8S3C - chains A and C of the 3 polymer chains in the assembly; structure by X-ray diffraction, 2.20 A resolution.

# Chain A (and C)
Name: Glutamate dehydrogenase
Organism: Medicago truncatula
Notes: chain C of this document is another copy of the same molecule, construct and numbering; everything in this record applies to it too
UniProt: G7JYL4 (G7JYL4_MEDTR); residue numbers follow UniProt; this construct covers 1-411
Sequence (414 residues; numbered -2 to 411; the number before each row is that of its first residue; numbers below 1 keep their minus sign (Ser-2 is residue -2)):
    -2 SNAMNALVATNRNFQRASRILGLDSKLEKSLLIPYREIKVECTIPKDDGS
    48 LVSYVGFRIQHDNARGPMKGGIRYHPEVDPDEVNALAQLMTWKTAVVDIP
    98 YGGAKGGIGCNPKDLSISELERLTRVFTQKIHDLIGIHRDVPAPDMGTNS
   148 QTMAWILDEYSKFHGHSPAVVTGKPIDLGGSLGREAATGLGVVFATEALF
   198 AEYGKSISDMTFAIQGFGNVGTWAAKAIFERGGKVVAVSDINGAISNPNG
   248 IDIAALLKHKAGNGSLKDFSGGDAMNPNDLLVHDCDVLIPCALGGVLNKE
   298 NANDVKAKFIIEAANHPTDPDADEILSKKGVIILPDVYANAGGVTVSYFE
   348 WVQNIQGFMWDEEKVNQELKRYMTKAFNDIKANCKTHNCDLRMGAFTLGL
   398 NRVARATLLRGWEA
Unresolved in the structure: -2 to 1
Differences from the reference sequence: expression tag (-2 to 0)
Ion coordination: Ca2+ site 1: Ser27, Ile30 (shared with 1 residue of chain B); Ca2+ site 2: Glu38 (shared with 2 residues of chain B); Na+: Asp44 (shared with Asp44(C) of chain C)

# Chain A / chain C interface
Residue-residue contacts (39; chain A residue first):
  Ser115(A) - Glu410(C)
  Glu118(A) - Arg407(C)
  Glu118(A) - Gly408(C)
  Glu118(A) - Trp409(C)  hydrogen bond (side chain-backbone)
  Glu118(A) - Glu410(C)  hydrogen bond (side chain-backbone)
  Arg119(A) - Glu410(C)  salt bridge
  Arg122(A) - Arg407(C)  hydrogen bond (side chain-backbone)
  Arg122(A) - Gly408(C)
  Arg122(A) - Glu410(C)  hydrogen bond (side chain-backbone)
  Arg122(A) - Ala411(C)
  Gln126(A) - Ala411(C)
  Gln148(A) - Leu406(C)  hydrogen bond (side chain-backbone)
  Ala151(A) - Leu406(C)
  Trp152(A) - Leu406(C)
  Trp152(A) - Arg407(C)
  Asp155(A) - Arg407(C)  salt bridge
  Glu156(A) - Ala411(C)
  Lys159(A) - Ala411(C)  hydrogen bond (side chain-backbone)
  His163(A) - Gly63(C)
  His163(A) - His135(C)
  His163(A) - Arg407(C)
  Pro172(A) - Leu406(C)  hydrophobic
  Asp174(A) - Arg402(C)  salt bridge
  Asp174(A) - Leu406(C)
  Leu175(A) - Ala61(C)
  Leu175(A) - Arg407(C)
  Ile352(A) - Ile352(C)
  Gln353(A) - Val349(C)
  Gln353(A) - Gln353(C)  hydrogen bond (backbone-side chain)
  Gly354(A) - Tyr345(C)  hydrogen bond (backbone-side chain)
  Gly354(A) - Trp348(C)
  Gly354(A) - Val349(C)
  Phe355(A) - Tyr345(C)
  Phe355(A) - Phe346(C)  hydrophobic
  Phe355(A) - Val349(C)  hydrophobic
  Phe355(A) - Gln353(C)
  Phe355(A) - Glu365(C)
  Phe355(A) - Arg368(C)
  Phe355(A) - Tyr369(C)
Also at the interface, not in a pair above, chain A (21 interface residues in all): Leu154, Met356
Also at the interface, not in a pair above, chain C (22 interface residues in all): Pro64, Trp357, Ala403

# Summary
21 residues of chain A face 22 of chain C across their interface; the contacts include 8 hydrogen bonds and 3
salt bridges. Polar contacts include Arg119(A)-Glu410(C), Asp155(A)-Arg407(C) and Asp174(A)-Arg402(C).
Ser27(A) and Ile30(A) coordinate Ca2+ site 1.
Both chains are Glutamate dehydrogenase (Medicago truncatula). Entry 8S3C (Crystal structure of Medicago
truncatula glutamate dehydrogenase 2 (unliganded)) was determined by X-ray diffraction (same publication as
8S38, 8S39, 8S3A, 8S3B and 8S3D).
